Entry 7ZDV (electron microscopy, 3.05 A resolution); this record covers chains C and D.

# Chain C
Name: ATP-binding/permease protein CydC
From: Escherichia coli K-12
UniProt: P23886 (CYDC_ECOLI); numbering as in UniProt (aligned over 1-573)
Chain sequence (573 residues; numbered 1 to 573; the number before each row is that of its first residue):
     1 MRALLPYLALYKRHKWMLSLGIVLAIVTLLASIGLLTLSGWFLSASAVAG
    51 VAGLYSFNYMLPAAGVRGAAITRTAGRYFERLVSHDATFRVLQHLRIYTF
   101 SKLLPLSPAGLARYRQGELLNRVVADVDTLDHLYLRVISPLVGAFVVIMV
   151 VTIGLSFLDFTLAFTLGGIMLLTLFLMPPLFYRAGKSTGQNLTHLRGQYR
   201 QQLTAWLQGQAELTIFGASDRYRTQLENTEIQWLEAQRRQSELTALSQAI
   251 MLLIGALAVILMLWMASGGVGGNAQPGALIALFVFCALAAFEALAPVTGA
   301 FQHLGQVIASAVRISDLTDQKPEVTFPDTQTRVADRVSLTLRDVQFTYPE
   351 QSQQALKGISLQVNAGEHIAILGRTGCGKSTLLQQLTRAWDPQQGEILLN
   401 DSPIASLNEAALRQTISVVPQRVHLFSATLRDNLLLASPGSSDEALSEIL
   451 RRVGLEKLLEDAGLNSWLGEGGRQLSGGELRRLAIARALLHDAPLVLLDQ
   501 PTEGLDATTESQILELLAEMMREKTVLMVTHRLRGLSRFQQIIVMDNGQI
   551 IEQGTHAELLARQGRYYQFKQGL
Unresolved in the structure: 345-357, 376-377, 571-573
Construct notes: engineered mutation Gln500 (Glu in P23886)
Curated features (UniProtKB/Swiss-Prot):
  - binding site (ATP): Gly373 to Ser380

# Chain D
Name: ATP-binding/permease protein CydD
From: Escherichia coli K-12
UniProt: P29018 (CYDD_ECOLI); residue numbers follow UniProt; this construct covers 1-588
Chain sequence (588 residues; numbered 1 to 588; the number before each row is that of its first residue):
     1 MNKSRQKELTRWLKQQSVISQRWLNISRLLGFVSGILIIAQAWFMARILQ
    51 HMIMENIPREALLLPFTLLVLTFVLRAWVVWLRERVGYHAGQHIRFAIRR
   101 QVLDRLQQAGPAWIQGKPAGSWATLVLEQIDDMHDYYARYLPQMALAVSV
   151 PLLIVVAIFPSNWAAALILLGTAPLIPLFMALVGMGAADANRRNFLALAR
   201 LSGHFLDRLRGMETLRIFGRGEAEIESIRSASEDFRQRTMEVLRLAFLSS
   251 GILEFFTSLSIALVAVYFGFSYLGELDFGHYDTGVTLAAGFLALILAPEF
   301 FQPLRDLGTFYHAKAQAVGAADSLKTFMETPLAHPQRGEAELASTDPVTI
   351 EAEELFITSPEGKTLAGPLNFTLPAGQRAVLVGRSGSGKSSLLNALSGFL
   401 SYQGSLRINGIELRDLSPESWRKHLSWVGQNPQLPAATLRDNVLLARPDA
   451 SEQELQAALDNAWVSEFLPLLPQGVDTPVGDQAARLSVGQAQRVAVARAL
   501 LNPCSLLLLDEPAASLDAHSEQRVMEALNAASLRQTTLMVTHQLEDLADW
   551 DVIWVMQDGRIIEQGRYAELSVAGGPFATLLAHRQEEI
Unresolved in the structure: 1-2
Ion coordination: Mg2+: Ser390 (together with AMP-PNP)
Residues lining bound ligands: AMP-PNP (ANP; phosphoaminophosphonic acid-adenylate ester): Ala112, Ser359, Pro360, Lys363, Leu365, Arg384, Ser385, Gly386, Ser387, Gly388, Lys389, Ser390, Ser391, Gln430, Glu511, His542
Curated features (UniProtKB/Swiss-Prot):
  - binding site (ATP): Leu373 to Val380
  - mutagenesis: Arg210 (R210G: Exhibits significantly lower levels of cytochrome d than the wild-type; when associated with G-216; R210K: Does not affect cytochrome d levels; when associated with K-216), Arg216 (R216G: Exhibits significantly lower levels of cytochrome d than the wild-type; when associated with G-210; R216K: Does not affect cytochrome d levels; when associated with K-210), Arg238 (R238G: Exhibits significantly lower levels of cytochrome d than the wild-type; when associated with G-244; R238H: Does not affect cytochrome d levels; when associated with H-244), Arg244 (R244G: Exhibits significantly lower levels of cytochrome d than the wild-type; when associated with G-238; R244H: Does not affect cytochrome d levels; when associated with H-238)

# How chain C and chain D interact
Pairs across the interface (224):
  Leu36(C) - Leu294(D)
  Ser39(C) - Ala265(D)
  Ser39(C) - Leu294(D)
  Gly40(C) - Phe291(D)
  Gly40(C) - Leu294(D)
  Phe42(C) - Ala265(D)
  Phe42(C) - Gly269(D)
  Phe42(C) - Phe270(D)  hydrophobic
  Leu43(C) - Ala265(D)  hydrophobic
  Leu43(C) - Tyr272(D)
  Leu43(C) - Leu287(D)
  Leu43(C) - Gly290(D)
  Ser44(C) - Ile53(D)
  Ser44(C) - Phe291(D)
  Ser46(C) - Gly269(D)  hydrogen bond (side chain-backbone)
  Ser46(C) - Tyr272(D)
  Ser46(C) - Leu273(D)
  Ala47(C) - Met54(D)
  Ala47(C) - Tyr272(D)
  Ala47(C) - Leu287(D)  hydrophobic
  Val48(C) - Ile53(D)  hydrophobic
  Gly50(C) - Tyr272(D)
  Gly50(C) - Leu273(D)
  Val51(C) - Tyr272(D)
  Leu54(C) - Leu273(D)
  Leu54(C) - Glu275(D)
  Phe57(C) - Leu273(D)  hydrophobic
  Tyr59(C) - Phe270(D)  hydrophobic
  Tyr59(C) - Leu273(D)  hydrophobic
  Tyr59(C) - Glu275(D)  hydrogen bond
  Val66(C) - Val266(D)  hydrophobic
  Ala70(C) - Ser258(D)
  Arg73(C) - Glu254(D)  salt bridge
  Arg73(C) - Ser258(D)  hydrogen bond
  Thr74(C) - Glu254(D)
  Thr74(C) - Phe255(D)
  Thr74(C) - Ser258(D)  hydrogen bond
  Tyr78(C) - Arg244(D)  hydrogen bond (side chain-backbone)
  Tyr78(C) - Phe247(D)
  Tyr78(C) - Leu248(D)  hydrophobic
  Arg81(C) - Phe247(D)
  Leu82(C) - Met240(D)  hydrophobic
  Leu82(C) - Arg244(D)
  Leu82(C) - Phe247(D)  hydrophobic
  His85(C) - Phe247(D)
  Asp86(C) - Arg236(D)  salt bridge
  Asp86(C) - Met240(D)
  Phe89(C) - Arg236(D)
  Phe89(C) - Thr239(D)
  Phe89(C) - Met240(D)  hydrophobic
  Phe89(C) - Leu243(D)  hydrophobic
  Arg90(C) - Arg236(D)
  Gln93(C) - Arg229(D)
  Gln93(C) - Ser232(D)
  Gln93(C) - Glu233(D)
  Arg96(C) - Phe205(D)
  Arg96(C) - Ile228(D)
  Ile97(C) - Ile225(D)  hydrophobic
  Ile97(C) - Ile228(D)  hydrophobic
  Ile97(C) - Arg229(D)
  Thr99(C) - Phe205(D)
  Phe100(C) - Arg208(D)
  Phe100(C) - Met212(D)  hydrophobic
  Phe100(C) - Leu215(D)  hydrophobic
  Phe100(C) - Gly221(D)
  Phe100(C) - Ile225(D)  hydrophobic
  Phe100(C) - Ile228(D)  hydrophobic
  Ser101(C) - Ile225(D)
  Leu103(C) - Leu209(D)  hydrophobic
  Leu103(C) - Met212(D)
  Leu104(C) - Gly221(D)
  Ser107(C) - Met212(D)  hydrogen bond (side chain-backbone)
  Ser107(C) - Glu213(D)
  Pro108(C) - Glu213(D)
  Pro108(C) - Arg216(D)
  Leu111(C) - Met212(D)  hydrophobic
  Leu120(C) - Leu206(D)  hydrophobic
  Leu120(C) - Leu209(D)
  Leu120(C) - Arg210(D)
  Asn121(C) - Leu206(D)
  Val123(C) - Leu209(D)  hydrophobic
  Val124(C) - Phe205(D)  hydrophobic
  Val124(C) - Leu206(D)  hydrophobic
  Val124(C) - Leu209(D)  hydrophobic
  Arg196(C) - Glu128(D)  salt bridge
  Tyr199(C) - Arg99(D)
  Tyr199(C) - Leu103(D)
  Tyr199(C) - Leu127(D)  hydrophobic
  Arg200(C) - Ala123(D)
  Arg200(C) - Leu127(D)
  Arg200(C) - Glu128(D)  salt bridge
  Leu203(C) - Leu103(D)  hydrophobic
  Leu203(C) - Ala123(D)  hydrophobic
  Thr204(C) - Ala119(D)
  Ala205(C) - Pro435(D)
  Trp206(C) - Leu103(D)
  Trp206(C) - Gln107(D)
  Leu207(C) - Leu106(D)  hydrophobic
  Leu207(C) - Ile114(D)
  Leu207(C) - Trp122(D)  hydrophobic
  Gln208(C) - Ala119(D)
  Gln208(C) - Gln433(D)
  Gly209(C) - Gln433(D)
  Gln210(C) - Pro111(D)
  Gln210(C) - Ile114(D)
  Ala211(C) - Pro111(D)  hydrophobic
  Ala211(C) - Phe399(D)
  Ala211(C) - Trp427(D)
  Glu212(C) - Trp427(D)
  Glu212(C) - Asn431(D)
  Glu212(C) - Gln433(D)
  Glu212(C) - Arg498(D)
  Leu213(C) - Pro435(D)  hydrophobic
  Thr214(C) - Arg422(D)
  Ile215(C) - Ser397(D)
  Ile215(C) - Phe399(D)  hydrophobic
  Ile215(C) - Arg422(D)
  Ile215(C) - Leu425(D)
  Ile215(C) - Trp427(D)
  Phe216(C) - Leu445(D)
  Phe216(C) - Ala446(D)  hydrophobic
  Phe216(C) - Arg498(D)
  Ala218(C) - Leu445(D)  hydrophobic
  Ser219(C) - Gln107(D)  hydrogen bond
  Asp220(C) - Gln107(D)  hydrogen bond
  Arg221(C) - Leu445(D)
  Tyr222(C) - Pro435(D)
  Tyr222(C) - Ala436(D)
  Arg223(C) - Arg100(D)
  Arg223(C) - Leu103(D)
  Arg223(C) - Asp104(D)  salt bridge
  Arg223(C) - Gln107(D)  hydrogen bond
  Leu226(C) - Leu103(D)  hydrophobic
  Glu230(C) - Phe96(D)
  Glu230(C) - Arg99(D)  salt bridge
  Trp233(C) - Leu127(D)  hydrophobic
  Trp233(C) - Asp131(D)
  Leu234(C) - Tyr88(D)  hydrogen bond (backbone-side chain)
  Leu234(C) - Arg95(D)
  Leu234(C) - Phe96(D)  hydrophobic
  Gln237(C) - Tyr88(D)
  Gln237(C) - Arg95(D)
  Arg238(C) - Tyr88(D)  hydrogen bond (backbone-side chain)
  Ser241(C) - Tyr88(D)
  Glu242(C) - Arg85(D)
  Thr244(C) - Glu84(D)
  Ala245(C) - Trp81(D)
  Ala245(C) - Glu84(D)
  Ala245(C) - Arg85(D)
  Leu246(C) - Trp81(D)
  Gln248(C) - Glu84(D)
  Ala249(C) - Ala77(D)
  Ala249(C) - Trp81(D)  hydrophobic
  Leu252(C) - Phe73(D)
  Leu252(C) - Arg76(D)
  Leu252(C) - Ala77(D)
  Leu252(C) - Val80(D)  hydrophobic
  Leu253(C) - Phe73(D)
  Leu253(C) - Ala77(D)  hydrophobic
  Ala256(C) - Phe73(D)  hydrophobic
  Val259(C) - Met45(D)  hydrophobic
  Ile260(C) - Leu69(D)  hydrophobic
  Ile260(C) - Val70(D)  hydrophobic
  Leu263(C) - Ile48(D)  hydrophobic
  Leu263(C) - Leu49(D)  hydrophobic
  Leu263(C) - Met52(D)  hydrophobic
  Leu263(C) - Phe66(D)  hydrophobic
  Leu263(C) - Leu69(D)  hydrophobic
  Trp264(C) - Arg59(D)  hydrogen bond (backbone-side chain)
  Trp264(C) - Leu63(D)  hydrophobic
  Met265(C) - Arg59(D)
  Ser267(C) - Met52(D)  hydrogen bond
  Ser267(C) - Arg59(D)
  Gly268(C) - Arg59(D)
  Gln275(C) - Asn56(D)  hydrogen bond
  Gly277(C) - Ile53(D)
  Ile280(C) - Leu49(D)  hydrophobic
  Ile280(C) - Met52(D)  hydrophobic
  Ala281(C) - Phe291(D)  hydrophobic
  Val284(C) - Leu49(D)  hydrophobic
  Phe285(C) - Phe291(D)  hydrophobic
  Phe285(C) - Leu294(D)  hydrophobic
  Phe285(C) - Ile295(D)  hydrophobic
  Leu288(C) - Ile295(D)  hydrophobic
  Leu372(C) - Ile588(D)  hydrophobic
  Thr375(C) - Glu587(D)  hydrogen bond
  Thr375(C) - Ile588(D)  hydrogen bond (side chain-backbone)
  Gln384(C) - Glu213(D)
  Thr387(C) - Arg216(D)  hydrogen bond (backbone-side chain)
  Ala389(C) - Arg216(D)
  Arg413(C) - Arg216(D)  hydrogen bond (side chain-backbone)
  Arg413(C) - Gly219(D)
  Val418(C) - Ile217(D)  hydrophobic
  Pro420(C) - Ile217(D)  hydrophobic
  His424(C) - Asp207(D)  salt bridge
  His424(C) - Arg210(D)
  His424(C) - Gly211(D)
  His424(C) - Thr214(D)
  Leu425(C) - Asp207(D)
  Phe426(C) - Asp207(D)
  Phe426(C) - Arg208(D)
  Phe426(C) - Gly211(D)
  Phe426(C) - Thr214(D)
  Phe426(C) - Leu215(D)  hydrophobic
  Ser427(C) - Asp207(D)  hydrogen bond (backbone-side chain)
  Ser427(C) - Arg208(D)
  Ala428(C) - Arg208(D)
  Leu436(C) - Thr214(D)
  Leu436(C) - Leu215(D)  hydrophobic
  Leu436(C) - Arg220(D)
  Ala437(C) - Phe218(D)  hydrophobic
  Pro439(C) - Arg220(D)
  Trp467(C) - Arg200(D)
  Arg487(C) - Phe218(D)
  His491(C) - Phe218(D)
  His531(C) - Glu587(D)  salt bridge
  His531(C) - Ile588(D)  hydrogen bond (backbone-backbone)
  Arg532(C) - Glu586(D)  salt bridge
  Leu533(C) - Gln585(D)
  Leu533(C) - Glu586(D)  hydrogen bond (backbone-backbone)
  Leu533(C) - Ile588(D)  hydrophobic
  Arg534(C) - Glu586(D)  salt bridge
  Phe569(C) - Gln585(D)
  Phe569(C) - Ile588(D)  hydrophobic
Also at the interface, not in a pair above, chain C (128 interface residues in all): Leu35, Ala49, Gly53, Ala63, Gln116, Gln201, Ile231, Gly373, Lys379, Arg388, Leu435
Also at the interface, not in a pair above, chain D (116 interface residues in all): Gln41, Glu60, Val74, His89, Gln92, Val126, Arg139, Glu222, Glu224, Phe235, Gly251, Thr257, Ile261, Ala262, Phe268, Arg305, Ser426, Ala437, Asp481

# In short
128 residues of chain C face 116 of chain D across their interface; the contacts include 21 hydrogen bonds and
10 salt bridges. Polar pairs include Arg73(C)-Glu254(D), Asp86(C)-Arg236(D) and Arg196(C)-Glu128(D). Bound to
chain D: AMP-PNP.
Here chain C is ATP-binding/permease protein CydC and chain D is ATP-binding/permease protein CydD, both from
Escherichia coli K-12. Entry 7ZDV (IF(apo/as isolated) conformation of CydDC mutant (E500Q.C) in AMP-PNP(CydD)
bound state (Dataset-20)) was determined by electron microscopy (same publication as 7ZD5, 7ZDA, 7ZDB, 7ZDC,
7ZDE, 7ZDF and 10 further entries).
